5B2I - chains F and J of the 10 polymer chains in the assembly; structure by X-ray diffraction, 3.00 A resolution.

# Chain F
Protein: Histone H4
Source organism: Homo sapiens
UniProtKB: P62805 (H4_HUMAN); residues 0-102 here correspond to UniProt positions 1-103 (UniProt number = residue number + 1)
Amino-acid sequence (106 residues; numbered -3 to 102; the number before each row is that of its first residue; numbers below 1 keep their minus sign (Gly-3 is residue -3)):
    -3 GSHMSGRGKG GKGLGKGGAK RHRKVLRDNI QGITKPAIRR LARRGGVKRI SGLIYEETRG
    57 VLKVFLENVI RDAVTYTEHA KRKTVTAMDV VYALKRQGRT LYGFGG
Not modelled in the structure: -3 to 17
Sequence notes: expression tag (-3 to -1)
Swiss-Prot annotation at these positions:
  - DNA-binding region: Lys16 to Lys20
  - modified residue: Ser1 (N-acetylserine), Arg3 (Asymmetric dimethylarginine), Lys5 (N6-(2-hydroxyisobutyryl)lysine), Lys8 (N6-(2-hydroxyisobutyryl)lysine), Lys12 (N6-(2-hydroxyisobutyryl)lysine), Lys16 (N6-(2-hydroxyisobutyryl)lysine), Lys20 (N6,N6,N6-trimethyllysine), Lys31 (N6-(2-hydroxyisobutyryl)lysine), Lys44 (N6-(2-hydroxyisobutyryl)lysine), Ser47 (Phosphoserine), Tyr51 (Phosphotyrosine), Lys59 (N6-(2-hydroxyisobutyryl)lysine), Lys77 (N6-(2-hydroxyisobutyryl)lysine), Lys79 (N6-(2-hydroxyisobutyryl)lysine), Thr80 (Phosphothreonine), Tyr88 (Phosphotyrosine), Lys91 (N6-(2-hydroxyisobutyryl)lysine)
  - cross-link (Glycyl lysine isopeptide (Lys-Gly)): Lys12 (interchain with G-Cter in SUMO2), Lys20 (interchain with G-Cter in SUMO2), Lys31 (interchain with G-Cter in SUMO2), Lys59 (interchain with G-Cter in SUMO2), Lys79 (interchain with G-Cter in SUMO2), Lys91 (interchain with G-Cter in SUMO2)

# Chain J
Molecule: 146-nt DNA strand
Source organism: Homo sapiens
Sequence (146 nucleotides; row label = number of the first residue in the row; numbers below 1 keep their minus sign (DA-73 is residue -73)):
   -73 ATCAATATCC ACGTGCCAGT TATACCAAAA GTGTATTTGG AAACTCCTAA CTGAAAAGGC
   -13 ATGTTCACGT GAATTCACGT GAACATGCCT TTTCAGTTAG GAGTTTCCAA ATACACTTTT
    47 GGTATAACTG GCACGTGGAT ATTGAT
Metal / ion sites: Mn2+ site 1: DG-3, DA-2; Mn2+ site 2: DT46, DG47

# How chain F and chain J interact
Residue-residue contacts - 7 pairs, chain F then chain J:
  Arg19(F) - DT-22(J)  salt bridge to the phosphate
  Thr30(F) - DA-13(J)  phosphate contact
  Thr30(F) - DT-12(J)  phosphate contact
  Pro32(F) - DA-13(J)  phosphate contact
  Pro32(F) - DT-12(J)  phosphate contact
  Arg36(F) - DA-13(J)  salt bridge to the phosphate
  Arg45(F) - DT-4(J)  sugar contact
Also at the interface, not in a pair above, chain F (8 interface residues in all): Lys31, Lys77, Thr80
Also at the interface, not in a pair above, chain J (6 interface residues in all): DA-33, DA-24

# Summary
8 residues of chain F and 6 residues of chain J are in contact, with 2 salt bridges. Polar pairs include
Arg19(F)-DT-22(J) and Arg36(F)-DA-13(J). DG-3(J) and DA-2(J) coordinate Mn2+ site 1. UniProt lists a
DNA-binding region on chain F.
Here chain F is Histone H4 and chain J is a 146-nt DNA strand, both from Homo sapiens. Entry 5B2I (Human
nucleosome containing CpG unmethylated DNA) was determined by X-ray diffraction, deposited together with 5B2J.
